PDB entry 6T1J | X-ray diffraction, 1.97 A resolution | chain A

[Chain A]
Name: Protein ENL
Source organism: Homo sapiens
Reference sequence: Q03111 (ENL_HUMAN); numbering as in UniProt (aligned over 1-148)
Chain sequence (154 residues; each row starts with the number of its first residue):
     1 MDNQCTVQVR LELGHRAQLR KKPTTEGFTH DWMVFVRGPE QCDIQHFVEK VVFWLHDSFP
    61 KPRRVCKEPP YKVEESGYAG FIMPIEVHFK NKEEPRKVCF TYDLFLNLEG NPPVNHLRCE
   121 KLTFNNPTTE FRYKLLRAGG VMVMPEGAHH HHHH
Disordered / not traced: 1, 145-154
Construct notes: expression tag (149-154)
Ligand contacts: M7T (N-[[4-(pyrrolidin-1-ylmethyl)phenyl]methyl]-4-thiophen-2-ylcarbonyl-piperazine-1-carboxamide): F28, H56, S58, F59, P60, E75, S76, G77, Y78, A79, G80, F81
What the authors report for this chain:
  - binding site for M7T: H56, S58, Y78

[Overview]
Bound to chain A: compound M7T. From the paper: a binding site for M7T at H56, S58 and Y78.
Chain A is Protein ENL (Homo sapiens); the structure, Crystal structure of MLLT1 (ENL) YEATS domain in
complexed with piperazine-urea derivative 2, was determined by X-ray diffraction together with 6T1I, 6T1L,
6T1M, 6T1N and 6T1O from the same study.
